6ZHY - chains C and I of the 9 polymer chains in the assembly; structure by electron microscopy, 3.00 A resolution.

== Chain C ==
Protein: Histone H2A type 1
Organism: Xenopus laevis
UniProtKB: P06897 (H2A1_XENLA); residues 0-129 here correspond to UniProt positions 1-130 (UniProt number = residue number + 1)
Chain sequence (130 residues; numbered 0 to 129; the number before each row is that of its first residue; numbering starts at 0):
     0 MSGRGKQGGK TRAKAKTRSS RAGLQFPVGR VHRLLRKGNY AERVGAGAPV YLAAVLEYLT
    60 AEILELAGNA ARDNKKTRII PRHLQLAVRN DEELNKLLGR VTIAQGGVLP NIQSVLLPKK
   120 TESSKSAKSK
Unresolved in the structure: 0-14, 120-129
Sequence notes: conflict Arg99 (Gly100 in P06897), Ser123 (Ala124 in P06897)
UniProt features mapped onto this chain:
  - modified residue: Ser1 (N-acetylserine), Lys5 (N6-(2-hydroxyisobutyryl)lysine), Lys9 (N6-(2-hydroxyisobutyryl)lysine), Lys36 (N6-(2-hydroxyisobutyryl)lysine), Lys74 (N6-(2-hydroxyisobutyryl)lysine), Lys75 (N6-(2-hydroxyisobutyryl)lysine), Lys95 (N6-(2-hydroxyisobutyryl)lysine), Gln104 (N5-methylglutamine), Lys118 (N6-(2-hydroxyisobutyryl)lysine)
  - cross-link (Glycyl lysine isopeptide (Lys-Gly)): Lys13 (interchain with G-Cter in ubiquitin), Lys15 (interchain with G-Cter in ubiquitin), Lys119 (interchain with G-Cter in ubiquitin)
Reported in the primary citation:
  - mutagenesis - E61A/E64A/D90A/E92A: decreased catalytic activity with Chromodomain-helicase-DNA-binding protein 1-like
  - mutagenesis - E61A/E64A/D90A/E92A: decreased binding to Chromodomain-helicase-DNA-binding protein 1-like

== Chain I ==
Molecule: DNA (110-MER) Widom 601 sequence
Organism: synthetic construct
Sequence (145 nucleotides; row label = number of the first residue in the row; numbers below 1 keep their minus sign (DA-72 is residue -72)):
   -72 ATCAGAATCC CGGTGCCGAG GCCGCTCAAT TGGTCGTAGA CAGCTCTAGC ACCGCTTAAA
   -12 CGCACGTACG CGCTGTCCCC CGCGTTTTAA CCGCCAAGGG GATTACTCCC TAGTCTCCAG
    48 GCACGTGTCA GATATATACA TCGAT
Unresolved in the structure: 38-72

== Chain C / chain I interface ==
Residue-residue contacts (8):
  Lys15(C) with DT-42(I), phosphate contact
  Thr16(C) with DT-43(I), phosphate contact
  Arg17(C) with DT-43(I), salt bridge to the phosphate
  Arg20(C) with DT-42(I), salt bridge to the phosphate
  Arg29(C) with DA-44(I), phosphate contact
  Arg32(C) with DA-44(I), salt bridge to the phosphate
  Arg42(C) with DA-35(I), sugar contact
  Arg77(C) with DA-54(I), sugar contact
Other interface residues (no listed pair), chain C (9 interface residues in all): Gly28
Other interface residues (no listed pair), chain I (7 interface residues in all): DG-55, DA-45

== Overview ==
9 residues of chain C and 7 residues of chain I are in contact, with 3 salt bridges. Polar pairs include
Arg17(C)-DT-43(I), Arg20(C)-DT-42(I) and Arg32(C)-DA-44(I). The paper reports that E61A/E64A/D90A/E92A of
chain C reduce catalytic activity with Chromodomain-helicase-DNA-binding protein 1-like; E61A/E64A/D90A/E92A
of chain C reduce binding to Chromodomain-helicase-DNA-binding protein 1-like.
Here chain C is Histone H2A type 1 (Xenopus laevis) and chain I is DNA (110-MER) Widom 601 sequence (synthetic
construct). Entry 6ZHY (Cryo-EM structure of the regulatory linker of ALC1 bound to the nucleosome's acidic
patch: hexasome class) was determined by electron microscopy (same publication as 6ZHX).
